Entry 4GND (X-ray diffraction, 2.27 A resolution); this record covers chain A.

== Chain A ==
Protein: Histone-lysine N-methyltransferase NSD3
From: Homo sapiens
Notes: EC 2.1.1.43
UniProt: Q9BZ95 (NSD3_HUMAN); residue numbers follow UniProt; this construct covers 1310-1413
Chain sequence (107 residues; numbered 1307 to 1413; the number before each row is that of its first residue):
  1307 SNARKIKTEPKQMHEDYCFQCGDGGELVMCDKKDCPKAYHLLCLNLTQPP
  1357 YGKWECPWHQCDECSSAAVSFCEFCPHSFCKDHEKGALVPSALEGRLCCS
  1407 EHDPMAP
Not modelled in the structure: 1307-1315
Construct notes: expression tag (1307-1309)
Swiss-Prot annotation at these positions:
  - zinc finger: Glu1321 to Asp1368 (PHD-type 4)
Ion coordination: Zn2+ site 1: Cys1324, Cys1327, His1346, Cys1349; Zn2+ site 2: Cys1336, Cys1341, Cys1362, His1365; Zn2+ site 3: Cys1367, Cys1370, Cys1386, His1389; Zn2+ site 4: Cys1378, Cys1381, Cys1405, His1408
From the paper describing this entry:
  - contacts within the chain: Phe1325-Trp1364 (hydrophobic contact), Trp1364-Phe1377 (hydrophobic contact), Trp1364-Pro1382 (hydrophobic contact)
  - specificity-determining residues: Tyr1323
  - mutagenesis - Y1323E (Kd 0.35 mm): decreased binding to H31-15K9me3

== Summary ==
The Zn2+ site 1 is built by Cys1324, Cys1327, His1346 and Cys1349. Cys1336, Cys1341, Cys1362 and His1365
coordinate Zn2+ site 2. From the paper: Y1323E reduces binding to H31-15K9me3; the specificity determinant
Tyr1323.
Chain A is Histone-lysine N-methyltransferase NSD3 (Homo sapiens); the structure, Crystal Structure of NSD3
tandem PHD5-C5HCH domains, was determined by X-ray diffraction, deposited together with 4GNE, 4GNF and 4GNG.
